1J3J - chains C and D of the 4 polymer chains in the assembly; structure by X-ray diffraction, 2.30 A resolution.

Chain C (and D):
Protein: Bifunctional dihydrofolate reductase-thymidylate synthase
Source organism: Plasmodium falciparum
Notes: EC 1.5.1.3, 2.1.1.45; chain D of this document is another copy of the same molecule, construct and numbering; everything in this record applies to it too
UniProtKB: P13922 (DRTS_PLAFK); residues 281-608 here = UniProt positions 281-608
Chain sequence (328 residues; each row starts with the number of its first residue):
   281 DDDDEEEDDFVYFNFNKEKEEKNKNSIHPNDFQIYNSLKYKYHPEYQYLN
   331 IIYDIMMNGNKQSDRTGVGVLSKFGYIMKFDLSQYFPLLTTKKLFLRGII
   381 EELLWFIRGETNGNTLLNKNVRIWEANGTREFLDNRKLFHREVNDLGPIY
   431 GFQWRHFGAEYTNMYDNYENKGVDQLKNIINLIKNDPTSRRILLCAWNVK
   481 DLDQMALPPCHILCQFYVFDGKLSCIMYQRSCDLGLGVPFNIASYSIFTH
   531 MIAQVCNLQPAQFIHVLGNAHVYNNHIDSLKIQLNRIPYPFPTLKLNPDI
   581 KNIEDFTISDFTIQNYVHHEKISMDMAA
Disordered / not traced: 281-282
Ligand contacts: 2'-deoxyuridine 5'-monophosphate (UMP): Leu487, Cys490, His491, Gln509, Arg510, Ser511, Cys512, Asp513, Gly517, Val518, Asn521, His551, Tyr553

Chain C / chain D interface:
Pairs across the interface - 99 pairs, chain C then chain D:
  Glu286(C) - Tyr320(D)  hydrogen bond (backbone-side chain)
  Phe290(C) - Tyr320(D)
  Phe290(C) - Tyr322(D)
  Phe293(C) - Tyr320(D)  hydrophobic
  Phe293(C) - Tyr322(D)  hydrophobic
  Tyr320(C) - Glu286(D)  hydrogen bond (side chain-backbone)
  Tyr320(C) - Phe290(D)  hydrophobic
  Tyr322(C) - Phe290(D)
  Tyr322(C) - Phe293(D)  hydrophobic
  Asn340(C) - Tyr497(D)  hydrogen bond
  Asn340(C) - Phe499(D)
  Lys341(C) - Phe499(D)
  Gln342(C) - Tyr497(D)
  Gln342(C) - Val498(D)  hydrogen bond (side chain-backbone)
  Gln342(C) - Phe499(D)
  Ser343(C) - Thr468(D)
  Asp344(C) - Arg470(D)  salt bridge
  Ser352(C) - Tyr497(D)  hydrogen bond
  Lys353(C) - Tyr497(D)
  Phe354(C) - Lys359(D)  hydrogen bond (backbone-side chain)
  Phe354(C) - Gln495(D)
  Phe354(C) - Phe496(D)
  Phe354(C) - Tyr497(D)  hydrophobic
  Phe354(C) - Ser504(D)
  Phe354(C) - Cys505(D)
  Phe354(C) - Ile506(D)  hydrophobic
  Phe354(C) - Ile544(D)
  Gly355(C) - Lys359(D)  hydrogen bond (backbone-side chain)
  Gly355(C) - Ile506(D)
  Ile357(C) - Ile357(D)  hydrophobic
  Lys359(C) - Phe354(D)  hydrogen bond (side chain-backbone)
  Lys359(C) - Gly355(D)  hydrogen bond (side chain-backbone)
  Arg416(C) - Arg471(D)
  Phe437(C) - Asn478(D)
  Phe437(C) - Val479(D)  hydrophobic
  Phe437(C) - Lys480(D)
  Gly438(C) - Lys480(D)  hydrogen bond (backbone-side chain)
  Val453(C) - Val479(D)
  Gln455(C) - Val479(D)
  Asn465(C) - Arg345(D)  hydrogen bond (backbone-side chain)
  Asp466(C) - Arg345(D)  salt bridge
  Thr468(C) - Gln342(D)
  Arg470(C) - Asp344(D)  salt bridge
  Arg470(C) - Arg510(D)  hydrogen bond (backbone-side chain)
  Arg470(C) - Ser511(D)  hydrogen bond
  Arg470(C) - Asn549(D)
  Arg470(C) - His551(D)
  Arg470(C) - Tyr553(D)
  Arg471(C) - Arg416(D)
  Arg471(C) - Pro488(D)
  Arg471(C) - Arg510(D)
  Leu473(C) - Trp477(D)  hydrophobic
  Leu473(C) - Ile492(D)  hydrophobic
  Leu473(C) - Arg510(D)
  Cys475(C) - Trp477(D)
  Cys475(C) - Val479(D)  hydrophobic
  Trp477(C) - Leu473(D)  hydrophobic
  Trp477(C) - Cys475(D)
  Asn478(C) - Phe437(D)
  Val479(C) - Phe437(D)  hydrophobic
  Val479(C) - Val453(D)  hydrophobic
  Val479(C) - Gln455(D)
  Lys480(C) - Phe437(D)
  Lys480(C) - Gly438(D)
  Pro488(C) - Arg471(D)
  Ile492(C) - Leu473(D)  hydrophobic
  Ile492(C) - Leu493(D)  hydrophobic
  Leu493(C) - Ile492(D)  hydrophobic
  Gln495(C) - Phe354(D)
  Gln495(C) - Tyr508(D)  hydrogen bond
  Gln495(C) - Arg510(D)  hydrogen bond (side chain-backbone)
  Gln495(C) - Gly548(D)
  Phe496(C) - Phe354(D)
  Tyr497(C) - Asn340(D)  hydrogen bond
  Tyr497(C) - Gln342(D)
  Tyr497(C) - Ser352(D)  hydrogen bond
  Tyr497(C) - Phe354(D)  hydrophobic
  Tyr497(C) - Asn549(D)
  Val498(C) - Gln342(D)  hydrogen bond (backbone-side chain)
  Phe499(C) - Asn340(D)
  Phe499(C) - Lys341(D)
  Phe499(C) - Gln342(D)
  Ser504(C) - Phe354(D)
  Ile506(C) - Phe354(D)  hydrophobic
  Ile506(C) - Tyr508(D)
  Ile506(C) - Gly548(D)
  Tyr508(C) - Gln495(D)  hydrogen bond
  Tyr508(C) - Ile506(D)
  Arg510(C) - Arg470(D)  hydrogen bond (side chain-backbone)
  Arg510(C) - Arg471(D)
  Arg510(C) - Gln495(D)  hydrogen bond (backbone-side chain)
  Ser511(C) - Arg470(D)  hydrogen bond
  Ile544(C) - Phe354(D)
  Gly548(C) - Gln495(D)
  Gly548(C) - Ile506(D)
  Asn549(C) - Arg470(D)
  Asn549(C) - Tyr497(D)
  His551(C) - Arg470(D)
  Tyr553(C) - Arg470(D)  hydrogen bond
Other interface residues (no listed pair), chain C (59 interface residues in all): Glu287, Asp289, Lys302, Lys319, Tyr356, Leu487, Cys505, Val546, Leu547
Other interface residues (no listed pair), chain D (58 interface residues in all): Glu287, Asp289, Lys302, Lys319, Ser343, Lys353, Tyr356, Leu487, Val546, Leu547

In short:
The interface between chain C and chain D involves 59 residues on one side and 58 on the other; the contacts
include 23 hydrogen bonds and 3 salt bridges. Polar pairs include Asp344(C)-Arg470(D), Asp466(C)-Arg345(D) and
Glu286(C)-Tyr320(D). Ligands of chain C: 2'-deoxyuridine 5'-monophosphate.
Chain C and chain D are both Bifunctional dihydrofolate reductase-thymidylate synthase (Plasmodium
falciparum); the structure, Double mutant (C59R+S108N) Plasmodium falciparum dihydrofolate
reductase-thymidylate synthase (PfDHFR-TS) complexed with pyrimethamine, NADPH, and dUMP, was determined by
X-ray diffraction (same publication as 1J3I and 1J3K).
